Entry 5C4V (X-ray diffraction, 2.60 A resolution); this record covers chains A and B.

[Chain A]
Name: Mothers against decapentaplegic homolog 4
Organism: Homo sapiens
UniProtKB: Q13485 (SMAD4_HUMAN); residue numbers follow UniProt; this construct covers 314-549
Sequence (258 residues; numbered 292 to 549; the number before each row is that of its first residue):
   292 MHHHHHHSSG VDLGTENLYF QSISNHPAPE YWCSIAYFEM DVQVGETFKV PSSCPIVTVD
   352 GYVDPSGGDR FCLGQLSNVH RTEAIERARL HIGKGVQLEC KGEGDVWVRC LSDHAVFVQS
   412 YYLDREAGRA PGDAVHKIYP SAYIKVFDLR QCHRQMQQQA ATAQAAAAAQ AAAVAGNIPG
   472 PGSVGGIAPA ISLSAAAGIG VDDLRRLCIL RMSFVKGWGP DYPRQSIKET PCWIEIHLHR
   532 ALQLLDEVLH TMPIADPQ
Unresolved in the structure: 292-318, 460-490, 542-549
Differences from the reference sequence: initiating methionine (292); expression tag (293-313)
Curated features (UniProtKB/Swiss-Prot):
  - site: Arg-515 (Necessary for heterotrimerization)
  - modified residue (N6-acetyllysine): Lys-428, Lys-507
  - cross-link: Lys-519 (Glycyl lysine isopeptide (Lys-Gly) (interchain with G-Cter in ubiquitin))

[Chain B]
Name: Ski-like protein
Organism: Homo sapiens
UniProtKB: P12757 (SKIL_HUMAN); residue numbers follow UniProt; this construct covers 238-356
Sequence (127 residues; row label = number of the first residue in the row):
   237 MTFPQNGSVL PAKSSLAQLK ETGSAFEVEH ECLGKCQGLF APQFYVQPDA PCIQCLECCG
   297 MFAPQTFVMH SHRSPDKRTC HWGFESAKWH CYLHVNQKYL GTPEEKKLKI ILEEMKEKFS
   357 AHHHHHH
Unresolved in the structure: 237-258, 355-363
Differences from the reference sequence: initiating methionine (237); expression tag (357-363)
Bound ions: Zn2+: Cys-294, His-306, His-308
Ligand contacts:
  - Ni2+ (NI), molecule 1: Met-305, His-306, Ser-307
  - Ni2+ (NI), molecule 2: His-306, Ser-307, His-308

[How chain A and chain B interact]
Pairs across the interface (31; chain A residue first):
  His-382(A) / Leu-336(B)
  Asp-404(A) / Cys-327(B)
  Asp-404(A) / His-330(B)  hydrogen bond (backbone-side chain)
  His-405(A) / His-330(B)
  Leu-414(A) / Trp-318(B)
  Arg-420(A) / Lys-313(B)  hydrogen bond (side chain-backbone)
  Arg-420(A) / Arg-314(B)
  Arg-420(A) / Cys-316(B)
  Asp-424(A) / Arg-314(B)  salt bridge
  Ala-425(A) / Arg-314(B)
  Val-426(A) / Arg-314(B)  hydrogen bond (backbone-backbone)
  Val-426(A) / Thr-315(B)
  Val-426(A) / Cys-316(B)  hydrogen bond (backbone-backbone)
  His-427(A) / Cys-316(B)
  His-427(A) / Trp-318(B)  hydrogen bond
  Lys-428(A) / Glu-267(B)  hydrogen bond (side chain-backbone)
  Lys-428(A) / Cys-316(B)  hydrogen bond (backbone-backbone)
  Lys-428(A) / His-317(B)
  Lys-428(A) / Trp-318(B)  hydrogen bond (backbone-backbone)
  Ile-429(A) / Trp-318(B)
  Tyr-430(A) / Cys-268(B)  hydrophobic
  Tyr-430(A) / Leu-269(B)  hydrogen bond (side chain-backbone)
  Tyr-430(A) / His-317(B)  hydrogen bond
  Tyr-430(A) / Trp-318(B)  hydrogen bond (backbone-backbone)
  Tyr-430(A) / Phe-320(B)  hydrophobic
  Pro-431(A) / Cys-327(B)  hydrophobic
  Pro-431(A) / Tyr-328(B)
  Ser-432(A) / Lys-324(B)
  Ser-432(A) / Cys-327(B)  hydrogen bond
  Pro-511(A) / Arg-314(B)
  Tyr-513(A) / Thr-315(B)
Also at the interface, not in a pair above, chain A (22 interface residues in all): Glu-417, Ala-418, Gly-423, Ala-433, Ile-435, Asp-512
Also at the interface, not in a pair above, chain B (18 interface residues in all): Asp-312, Gly-319, Gln-333
The authors on this interface:
  - pairs named by the authors: Leu-414(A)/Trp-318(B) (hydrophobic contact), Asp-424(A)/Arg-314(B) (salt bridge), His-427(A)/Trp-318(B) (hydrogen bond), Ile-429(A)/Trp-318(B) (hydrophobic contact), Ile-435(A)/Trp-318(B) (hydrophobic contact)
  - interface residues, chain A: Asp-424(A), Lys-428(A)
  - interface residues, chain B: Lys-313(B), Arg-314(B), Lys-324(B), His-330(B)

[Summary]
The interface between chain A and chain B involves 22 residues on one side and 18 on the other; the contacts
include 12 hydrogen bonds and 1 salt bridge. Polar contacts include Asp-424(A)/Arg-314(B),
Asp-404(A)/His-330(B) and Arg-420(A)/Lys-313(B). The authors report hydrophobic contacts between Leu-414(A)
and Trp-318(B), Ile-429(A) and Trp-318(B) and Ile-435(A) and Trp-318(B); a salt bridge between Asp-424(A) and
Arg-314(B); a hydrogen bond between His-427(A) and Trp-318(B). The paper reports interface residues
Asp-424(A), Lys-428(A) and Lys-313(B) among others.
Here chain A is Mothers against decapentaplegic homolog 4 and chain B is Ski-like protein, both from Homo
sapiens. Entry 5C4V (Ski-like protein) was determined by X-ray diffraction.
